Entry 6WVN (X-ray diffraction, 2.00 A resolution); this record covers chains A and B.

[Chain A]
Protein: 2'-O-methyltransferase
From: Severe acute respiratory syndrome coronavirus 2
Notes: EC 2.1.1.-
Reference sequence: P0DTD1 (R1AB_SARS2); numbering as in UniProt (aligned over 6799-7096)
Amino-acid sequence (301 residues; each row starts with the number of its first residue):
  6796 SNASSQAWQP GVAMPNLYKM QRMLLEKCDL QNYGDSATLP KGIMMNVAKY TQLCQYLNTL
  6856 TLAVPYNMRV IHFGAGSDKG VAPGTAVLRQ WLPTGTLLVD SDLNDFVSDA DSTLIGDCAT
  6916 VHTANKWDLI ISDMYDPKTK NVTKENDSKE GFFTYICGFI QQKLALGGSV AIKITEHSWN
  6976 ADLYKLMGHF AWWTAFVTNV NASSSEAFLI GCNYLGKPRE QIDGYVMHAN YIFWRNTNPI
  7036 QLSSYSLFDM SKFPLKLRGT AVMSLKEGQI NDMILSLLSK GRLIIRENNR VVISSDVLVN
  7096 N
Not modelled in the structure: 6796-6797
Differences from the reference sequence: expression tag (6796-6798)
Residues lining bound ligands:
  - 7-methyl-gpppa (GTA; p1-7-methylguanosine-P3-adenosine-5',5'-triphosphate): Lys6822, Cys6823, Asp6824, Leu6825, Tyr6828, Lys6844, Asp6928, Tyr6930, Pro6932, Thr6934, Lys6935, Val6937, Lys6968, Thr6970, Glu6971, His6972, Ser6973, Asn6996, Ser6999, Ser7000, Glu7001
  - 7-methyl-guanosine-5'-triphosphate (MGP): Asn6811, Thr6854, Leu6855, Thr6856, Ala6986, Trp6987, Cys7007, Asn7008, Ser7074
  - S-adenosylmethionine (SAM): Asn6841, Tyr6845, His6867, Gly6869, Ala6870, Gly6871, Ser6872, Pro6878, Gly6879, Asp6897, Leu6898, Asn6899, Gly6911, Asp6912, Cys6913, Asp6928, Met6929, Tyr6930, Phe6947, Lys6968
Swiss-Prot annotation at these positions:
  - active site: Lys6844, Asp6928, Lys6968, Glu7001
What the authors report for this chain:
  - binding site for 7-methyl-gpppa: Tyr6828, Lys6844, Asp6928, Tyr6930, Lys6935, Lys6968, Thr6970, His6972, Ser6999, Ser7000
  - catalytic residues: Asp6928, Glu7001 (by similarity / conservation)
  - catalytic residues: Lys6968
  - conformationally variable residues (loop rearrangement, side-chain flip): Tyr6930 to Ser6943
  - binding site for 7-methyl-guanosine-5'-triphosphate: Trp6987, Ser7074
  - binding site for adenine: Trp6803, Tyr7020

[Chain B]
Protein: Non-structural protein 10
From: Severe acute respiratory syndrome coronavirus 2
Reference sequence: P0DTD1 (R1AB_SARS2); residues 4254-4392 here = UniProt positions 4254-4392
Amino-acid sequence (142 residues; numbered 4251 to 4392; the number before each row is that of its first residue):
  4251 SNAAGNATEV PANSTVLSFC AFAVDAAKAY KDYLASGGQP ITNCVKMLCT HTGTGQAITV
  4311 TPEANMDQES FGGASCCLYC RCHIDHPNPK GFCDLKGKYV QIPTTCANDP VGFTLKNTVC
  4371 TVCGMWKGYG CSCDQLREPM LQ
Not modelled in the structure: 4251-4262, 4386-4392
Differences from the reference sequence: expression tag (4251-4253)
Bound ions: Zn2+ site 1: Cys4327, Cys4330, His4336, Cys4343; Zn2+ site 2: Cys4370, Cys4373, Cys4381, Cys4383
Swiss-Prot annotation at these positions:
  - binding site (Zn(2+)): Cys4327, Cys4330, His4336, Cys4343, Cys4370, Cys4373, Cys4381, Cys4383
  - site: Gln4392 (Cleavage)
What the authors report for this chain:
  - Zn2+ coordination: Cys4327, Cys4330, Cys4370, Cys4373, Cys4381, Cys4383

[How chain A and chain B interact]
Pairs across the interface - 45 pairs, chain A then chain B:
  Lys6836(A) with Lys4296(B), hydrogen bond (backbone-side chain)
  Gly6837(A) with Lys4296(B)
  Ile6838(A) with Lys4296(B); Met4297(B); Leu4298(B), hydrophobic
  Met6839(A) with Asn4293(B); Cys4294(B)
  Val6842(A) with Val4295(B), hydrophobic; Lys4296(B)
  Thr6846(A) with Leu4298(B)
  Lys6874(A) with Asn4293(B)
  Val6876(A) with Asn4293(B); Val4295(B), hydrophobic; Ser4325(B); Arg4331(B)
  Pro6878(A) with Val4295(B), hydrophobic
  Ala6881(A) with Val4295(B), hydrophobic; Met4297(B); Tyr4349(B), hydrogen bond (backbone-side chain)
  Val6882(A) with Met4297(B)
  Arg6884(A) with Gly4347(B), hydrogen bond (side chain-backbone); Tyr4349(B)
  Gln6885(A) with Met4297(B); Leu4298(B), hydrogen bond (side chain-backbone); Thr4311(B); Pro4312(B); Tyr4349(B), hydrogen bond (backbone-side chain)
  Asp6900(A) with His4333(B), salt bridge
  Val6902(A) with Ala4324(B), hydrophobic; Cys4330(B); Arg4331(B); His4333(B)
  Ser6903(A) with Ala4324(B); Lys4346(B), hydrogen bond (backbone-side chain)
  Asp6904(A) with Gly4322(B); Gly4323(B); Ala4324(B), hydrogen bond (side chain-backbone); Lys4346(B); Gly4347(B), hydrogen bond (side chain-backbone); Lys4348(B)
  Leu7042(A) with Leu4298(B), hydrophobic
  Met7045(A) with Leu4298(B); Cys4299(B); Thr4300(B)
  Ser7046(A) with Thr4300(B)
Other interface residues (no listed pair), chain A (24 interface residues in all): Pro6835, Ala6843, Thr6889, Ala6905
Other interface residues (no listed pair), chain B (23 interface residues in all): Val4310, Leu4345

[Summary]
24 residues of chain A and 23 residues of chain B are in contact, with 8 hydrogen bonds and 1 salt bridge.
Polar pairs include Asp6900(A)-His4333(B), Lys6836(A)-Lys4296(B) and Ala6881(A)-Tyr4349(B). The paper reports
catalytic residues Asp6928(A), Glu7001(A) and Lys6968(A); a binding site for 7-methyl-gpppa at Tyr6828(A),
Lys6844(A) and Asp6928(A) among others.
Here chain A is 2'-O-methyltransferase and chain B is Non-structural protein 10, both from Severe acute
respiratory syndrome coronavirus 2. Entry 6WVN (Crystal Structure of Nsp16-Nsp10 from SARS-CoV-2 in Complex
with 7-methyl-GpppA and S-Adenosylmethionine) was determined by X-ray diffraction, deposited together with
6W4H, 6W75, 6WJT, 6WKQ, 6WQ3 and 6WRZ.
